4EIV - chains A and B; structure by X-ray diffraction, 1.37 A resolution.

== Chain A (and B) ==
Molecule: Deoxyribose-phosphate aldolase
From: Toxoplasma gondii
Notes: EC 4.1.2.4; chain B of this document is another copy of the same molecule, construct and numbering; everything in this record applies to it too
Reference sequence: B9PVB4 (B9PVB4_TOXGO); numbering as in UniProt (aligned over 6-286)
Chain sequence (297 residues; each row starts with the number of its first residue; note: 5 numbers in that range are skipped by the numbering (no residue carries them; nothing is unmodelled there); numbers below 1 keep their minus sign (Met-15 is residue -15)):
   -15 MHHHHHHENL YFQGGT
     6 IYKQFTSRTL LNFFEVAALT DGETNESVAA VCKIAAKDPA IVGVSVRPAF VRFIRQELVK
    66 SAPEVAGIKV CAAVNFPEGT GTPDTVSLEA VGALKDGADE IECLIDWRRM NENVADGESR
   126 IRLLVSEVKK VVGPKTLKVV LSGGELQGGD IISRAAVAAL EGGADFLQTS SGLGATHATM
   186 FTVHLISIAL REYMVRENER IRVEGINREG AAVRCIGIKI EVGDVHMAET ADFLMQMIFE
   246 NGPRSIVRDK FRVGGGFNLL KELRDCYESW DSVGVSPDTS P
Unresolved in the structure: -15 to -1, 201-218, 279-286 (chain B: -15 to -1, 203-218, 277-286)
Sequence notes: expression tag (-15 to 0)
Glycans and other covalent adducts: beta-mercaptoethanol (BME) linked to Cys271

== Interface between chain A and chain B ==
Contacting residue pairs (48; chain A residue first):
  Ile6(A) - Ala236(B)  hydrophobic
  Ile6(A) - Asp237(B)
  Ile6(A) - Met240(B)  hydrophobic
  Tyr7(A) - Tyr7(B)  hydrophobic
  Tyr7(A) - Lys8(B)
  Tyr7(A) - Thr11(B)
  Tyr7(A) - Met232(B)
  Tyr7(A) - Ala233(B)  hydrogen bond (side chain-backbone)
  Lys8(A) - Tyr7(B)
  Gln9(A) - Met240(B)
  Phe10(A) - Phe10(B)  hydrophobic
  Phe10(A) - Thr11(B)
  Phe10(A) - Thr14(B)
  Phe10(A) - Leu239(B)  hydrophobic
  Phe10(A) - Met240(B)  hydrophobic
  Phe10(A) - Ile243(B)  hydrophobic
  Thr11(A) - Tyr7(B)
  Thr11(A) - Phe10(B)
  Arg13(A) - Ile243(B)
  Arg13(A) - Pro248(B)
  Thr14(A) - Phe10(B)
  Asn17(A) - Pro248(B)
  Met232(A) - Tyr7(B)
  Ala233(A) - Tyr7(B)  hydrogen bond (backbone-side chain)
  Ala236(A) - Ile6(B)  hydrophobic
  Asp237(A) - Ile6(B)
  Leu239(A) - Phe10(B)  hydrophobic
  Met240(A) - Ile6(B)  hydrophobic
  Met240(A) - Gln9(B)
  Met240(A) - Phe10(B)  hydrophobic
  Met240(A) - Tyr272(B)  hydrophobic
  Met240(A) - Trp275(B)
  Ile243(A) - Phe10(B)  hydrophobic
  Ile243(A) - Arg13(B)
  Phe244(A) - Tyr272(B)
  Phe244(A) - Trp275(B)  hydrophobic
  Pro248(A) - Arg13(B)
  Pro248(A) - Asn17(B)
  Arg249(A) - Arg253(B)
  Ile251(A) - Phe10(B)  hydrophobic
  Tyr272(A) - Met240(B)  hydrophobic
  Tyr272(A) - Phe244(B)
  Trp275(A) - Asp237(B)  hydrogen bond
  Trp275(A) - Met240(B)  hydrophobic
  Trp275(A) - Gln241(B)
  Trp275(A) - Phe244(B)  hydrophobic
  Ser277(A) - Phe244(B)
  Val278(A) - Met185(B)
Interface residues without a listed pair, chain A (25 interface residues in all): Gln241

== Summary ==
Chain A and chain B form an interface of 25 and 23 residues respectively, with 3 hydrogen bonds. Polar
contacts include Tyr7(A)-Ala233(B) and Trp275(A)-Asp237(B).
Chain A and chain B are both Deoxyribose-phosphate aldolase (Toxoplasma gondii); the structure, 1.37 Angstrom
resolution crystal structure of apo-form of a putative deoxyribose-phosphate aldolase from Toxoplasma gondii
ME49, was determined by X-ray diffraction together with 4D2J and 3QYQ from the same study.
